Entry 3WJF (X-ray diffraction, 2.20 A resolution); this record covers chains A and B.

[Chain A (and B)]
Molecule: UPF0678 fatty acid-binding protein-like protein At1g79260
Organism: Arabidopsis thaliana
Notes: chain B of this document is another copy of the same molecule, construct and numbering; everything in this record applies to it too
UniProtKB: O64527 (Y1926_ARATH); residues 2-166 here = UniProt positions 2-166
Chain sequence (174 residues; each row starts with the number of its first residue; numbers below 1 keep their minus sign (Met-7 is residue -7)):
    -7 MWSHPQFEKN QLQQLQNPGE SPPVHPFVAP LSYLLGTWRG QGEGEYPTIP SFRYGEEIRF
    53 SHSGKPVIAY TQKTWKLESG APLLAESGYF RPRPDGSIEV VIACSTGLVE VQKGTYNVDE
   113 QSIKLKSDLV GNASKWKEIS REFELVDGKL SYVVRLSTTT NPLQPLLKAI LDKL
Disordered / not traced: -7 to 13
Differences from the reference sequence: expression tag (-7 to 1); engineered mutation Leu75 (Met in O64527), Leu76 (His in O64527), Cys96 (Gln in O64527), Trp128 (Val in O64527), Leu148 (Met in O64527), Leu158 (His in O64527)
Curated features (UniProtKB/Swiss-Prot):
  - motif: Gly28 to Gly34 (GXWXGXG)
  - binding site (heme b): Thr40

[Interface between chain A and chain B]
Pairs across the interface (50):
  Lys57(A) with Pro74(B)
  Val59(A) with Ser97(B)
  Pro74(A) with Lys57(B), hydrogen bond (backbone-side chain)
  Ala77(A) with Tyr81(B)
  Glu78(A) with Tyr81(B), hydrogen bond (backbone-side chain)
  Ser79(A) with Ser79(B), hydrogen bond; Gly80(B); Tyr81(B), hydrogen bond; Ala95(B)
  Gly80(A) with Ser79(B)
  Tyr81(A) with Ala77(B); Glu78(B), hydrogen bond (side chain-backbone); Ser79(B), hydrogen bond; Ala95(B); Cys96(B); Ser97(B)
  Arg83(A) with Ser97(B), hydrogen bond (side chain-backbone); Thr98(B), hydrogen bond (side chain-backbone); Gly99(B)
  Glu91(A) with Gly99(B); Asn124(B), hydrogen bond
  Val93(A) with Ala95(B), hydrophobic; Cys96(B); Gly99(B); Val101(B), hydrophobic
  Ala95(A) with Tyr81(B); Val93(B), hydrophobic; Ala95(B)
  Cys96(A) with Tyr81(B); Val93(B)
  Ser97(A) with Val59(B); Tyr81(B); Arg83(B), hydrogen bond (backbone-side chain)
  Thr98(A) with Arg83(B), hydrogen bond (backbone-side chain)
  Gly99(A) with Arg83(B); Glu91(B); Val93(B)
  Val101(A) with Val93(B), hydrophobic; Val101(B), hydrophobic; Glu102(B); Val103(B), hydrophobic; Leu121(B), hydrophobic
  Glu102(A) with Val101(B)
  Val103(A) with Val101(B), hydrophobic; Asn124(B)
  Lys105(A) with Asn124(B), hydrogen bond
  Leu121(A) with Val101(B), hydrophobic
  Asn124(A) with Glu91(B), hydrogen bond; Val103(B); Lys105(B), hydrogen bond
Other interface residues (no listed pair), chain A (27 interface residues in all): Ser55, Leu75, Ile94, Leu100, Asp120
Other interface residues (no listed pair), chain B (26 interface residues in all): Ser55, Ile94, Leu100, Gly123

[Summary]
Chain A and chain B form an interface of 27 and 26 residues respectively, with 14 hydrogen bonds. Polar pairs
include Pro74(A)-Lys57(B), Glu78(A)-Tyr81(B) and Ser79(A)-Ser79(B). UniProt lists heme b-binding residue
Thr40(A) on chain A.
Both chains are UPF0678 fatty acid-binding protein-like protein At1g79260 (Arabidopsis thaliana). Entry 3WJF
(Crystal structure of mutant nitrobindin M75L/H76L/Q96C/V128W/M148L/H158L (NB9) from Arabidopsis thaliana) was
determined by X-ray diffraction, deposited together with 3WJB, 3WJC, 3WJD, 3WJE and 3WJG.
